Entry 9GU2 (electron microscopy, 2.73 A resolution); this record covers chains B and D of the 9 polymer chains in the assembly.

== Chain B ==
Molecule: Acetylcholine receptor subunit beta
Organism: Homo sapiens
UniProtKB: P11230 (ACHB_HUMAN); residues 1-478 here correspond to UniProt positions 24-501 (UniProt number = residue number + 23)
Amino-acid sequence (478 residues; numbered 1 to 478; the number before each row is that of its first residue):
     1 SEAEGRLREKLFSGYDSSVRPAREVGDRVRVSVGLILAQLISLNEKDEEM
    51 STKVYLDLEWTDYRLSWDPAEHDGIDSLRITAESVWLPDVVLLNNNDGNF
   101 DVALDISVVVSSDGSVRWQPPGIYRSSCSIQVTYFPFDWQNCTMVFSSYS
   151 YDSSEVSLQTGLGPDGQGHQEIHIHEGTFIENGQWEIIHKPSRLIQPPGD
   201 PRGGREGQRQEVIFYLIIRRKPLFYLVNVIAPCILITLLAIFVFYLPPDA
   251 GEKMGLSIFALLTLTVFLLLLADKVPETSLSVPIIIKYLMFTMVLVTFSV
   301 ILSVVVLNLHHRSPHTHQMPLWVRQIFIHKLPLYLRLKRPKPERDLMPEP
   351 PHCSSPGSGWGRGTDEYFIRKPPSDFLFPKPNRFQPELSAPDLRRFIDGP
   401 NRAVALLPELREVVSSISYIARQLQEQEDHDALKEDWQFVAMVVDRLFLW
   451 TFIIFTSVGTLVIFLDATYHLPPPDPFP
Not modelled in the structure: 199-206, 339-430
Disulfide bonds: Cys128-Cys142
Covalent attachments: N-acetylglucosamine (NAG) linked to Asn141
Swiss-Prot annotation at these positions:
  - modified residue: Tyr367 (Phosphotyrosine)
  - glycosylation: Asn141 (N-linked (GlcNAc...) asparagine)

== Chain D ==
Molecule: Acetylcholine receptor subunit delta
Organism: Homo sapiens
UniProtKB: Q07001 (ACHD_HUMAN); residues 1-496 here correspond to UniProt positions 22-517 (UniProt number = residue number + 21)
Amino-acid sequence (496 residues; numbered 1 to 496; the number before each row is that of its first residue):
     1 LNEEERLIRHLFQEKGYNKELRPVAHKEESVDVALALTLSNLISLKEVEE
    51 TLTTNVWIEHGWTDNRLKWNAEEFGNISVLRLPPDMVWLPEIVLENNNDG
   101 SFQISYSCNVLVYHYGFVYWLPPAIFRSSCPISVTYFPFDWQNCSLKFSS
   151 LKYTAKEITLSLKQDAKENRTYPVEWIIIDPEGFTENGEWEIVHRPARVN
   201 VDPRAPLDSPSRQDITFYLIIRRKPLFYIINILVPCVLISFMVNLVFYLP
   251 ADSGEKTSVAISVLLAQSVFLLLISKRLPATSMAIPLIGKFLLFGMVLVT
   301 MVVVICVIVLNIHFRTPSTHVLSEGVKKLFLETLPELLHMSRPAEDGPSP
   351 GALVRRSSSLGYISKAEEYFLLKSRSDLMFEKQSERHGLARRLTTARRPP
   401 ASSEQAQQELFNELKPAVDGANFIVNHMRDQNNYNEEKDSWNRVARTVDR
   451 LCLFVVTPVMVVGTAWIFLQGVYNQPPPQPFPGDPYSYNVQDKRFI
Not modelled in the structure: 341-429
Disulfide bonds: Cys130-Cys144
Covalent attachments: N-acetylglucosamine (NAG) linked to Asn76, Asn143
Small-molecule neighbours: acetylcholine (ACH): Trp57, Cys108, Leu111, Tyr119, Leu121
Swiss-Prot annotation at these positions:
  - modified residue: Tyr369 (Phosphotyrosine)
  - glycosylation (N-linked (GlcNAc...) asparagine): Asn76, Asn143
Reported in the primary citation:
  - contacts within the chain: Glu47-Arg223 (salt bridge), Asp140-Arg223 (salt bridge)

== How chain B and chain D interact ==
Pairs across the interface (76; chain B residue first):
  Ser1(B) with Leu21(D); Val24(D), hydrogen bond (backbone-backbone)
  Glu4(B) with Leu21(D)
  Gly5(B) with Leu21(D)
  Arg8(B) with Glu20(D), salt bridge; Leu21(D)
  Gln39(B) with Asn98(D), hydrogen bond; Ser129(D), hydrogen bond
  Ile41(B) with Asn98(D)
  Lys53(B) with Glu95(D), salt bridge; Asn97(D); Phe102(D)
  Tyr55(B) with Glu95(D), hydrogen bond
  Ile75(B) with Lys27(D)
  Ser77(B) with Lys27(D), hydrogen bond (backbone-side chain); Lys156(D)
  Arg79(B) with Leu151(D); Lys152(D), hydrogen bond (side chain-backbone); Thr154(D)
  Thr81(B) with Lys152(D)
  Leu104(B) with Phe102(D), hydrophobic; Gln103(D)
  Ile106(B) with Leu151(D), hydrophobic
  Ser107(B) with Lys152(D), hydrogen bond (side chain-backbone)
  Pro121(B) with Phe102(D), hydrophobic; Leu151(D), hydrophobic
  Ile123(B) with Gly100(D)
  Thr178(B) with Lys147(D)
  Gly183(B) with Thr281(D); Ser282(D), hydrogen bond (backbone-backbone); Met283(D)
  Gln184(B) with Ala280(D)
  Lys221(B) with Ser282(D); Met283(D)
  Leu223(B) with Ser282(D), hydrogen bond (backbone-side chain)
  Phe224(B) with Pro279(D); Ala280(D), hydrophobic; Thr281(D)
  Val227(B) with Ile285(D), hydrophobic; Leu293(D), hydrophobic
  Asn228(B) with Leu271(D); Ser275(D)
  Leu235(B) with Thr300(D)
  Leu239(B) with Ile261(D), hydrophobic; Leu264(D), hydrophobic; Thr300(D); Val303(D), hydrophobic
  Phe242(B) with Val304(D), hydrophobic; Val307(D)
  Tyr245(B) with Val307(D), hydrophobic; Ile308(D), hydrophobic; Asn311(D), hydrogen bond (backbone-side chain); Arg315(D)
  Leu246(B) with Val307(D); Leu310(D), hydrophobic
  Pro247(B) with Leu310(D); Asn311(D); Phe314(D), hydrophobic
  Asp249(B) with Phe314(D)
  Ala250(B) with Gly254(D); Phe314(D), hydrophobic
  Glu252(B) with Gly254(D); Glu255(D), hydrogen bond (side chain-backbone); Lys256(D), hydrogen bond (side chain-backbone); Thr257(D), hydrogen bond; Ser258(D), hydrogen bond (side chain-backbone); Leu310(D)
  Phe259(B) with Ile261(D), hydrophobic
  Thr263(B) with Leu265(D)
  Phe267(B) with Ser268(D)
  Leu270(B) with Leu272(D), hydrophobic
  Lys338(B) with Ser318(D); Thr319(D)
  Phe439(B) with Thr319(D)
  Met442(B) with Thr319(D); His320(D)
Interface residues without a listed pair, chain B (50 interface residues in all): Ala103, Gln119, Ile180, Pro222, Tyr225, Ala231, Pro232, Leu238, Leu256
Interface residues without a listed pair, chain D (56 interface residues in all): Ala25, Val93, Asp99, Tyr153, Glu157, Asp208, Pro210, Met296, Val297

== Summary ==
50 residues of chain B face 56 of chain D across their interface; the contacts include 14 hydrogen bonds and 2
salt bridges. Polar pairs include Arg8(B)-Glu20(D), Lys53(B)-Glu95(D) and Gln39(B)-Asn98(D). Ligands of chain
D: acetylcholine. N-acetylglucosamine is covalently linked to Asn141(B). The paper reports contacts within the
chain involving Glu47(D), Arg223(D) and Asp140(D).
Chain B is Acetylcholine receptor subunit beta and chain D is Acetylcholine receptor subunit delta, both from
Homo sapiens; the structure, Human adult muscle nAChR in desensitised state in nanodisc with 100 uM
acetylcholine, was determined by electron microscopy together with 9GU0, 9GU1 and 9GU3 from the same study.
